PDB entry 3V4O | X-ray diffraction, 2.10 A resolution | chains A and B

Chain A:
Protein: Mucosa-associated lymphoid tissue lymphoma translocation protein 1
From: Homo sapiens
Notes: EC 3.4.22.-
Reference sequence: Q9UDY8 (MALT1_HUMAN); residue numbers follow UniProt; this construct covers 329-569
Amino-acid sequence (245 residues; each row starts with the number of its first residue):
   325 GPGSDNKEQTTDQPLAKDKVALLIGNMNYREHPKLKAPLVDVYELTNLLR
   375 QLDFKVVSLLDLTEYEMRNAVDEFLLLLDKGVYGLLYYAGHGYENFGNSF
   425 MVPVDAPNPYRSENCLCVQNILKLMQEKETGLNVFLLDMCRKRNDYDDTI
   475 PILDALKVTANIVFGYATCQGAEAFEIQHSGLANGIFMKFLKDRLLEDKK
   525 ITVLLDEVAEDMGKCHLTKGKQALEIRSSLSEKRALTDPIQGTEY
Unresolved in the structure: 325-335
Construct notes: expression tag (325-328)
Curated features (UniProtKB/Swiss-Prot):
  - motif: Leu-369 to Leu-376 (Nuclear export signal)
  - active site: His-415, Cys-464
  - site: Asp-329, Asn-330 (Breakpoint for translocation to form BIRC2-MALT1)
  - mutagenesis: Cys-464 (C464A: Slight decrease in NF-kappa-B activation)
Reported in the primary citation:
  - mutagenesis - C464A: abolished catalytic activity
  - catalytic residues: His-415, Cys-464
  - conformationally variable residues (loop rearrangement): Ala-491 to Ala-498
  - contacts within the chain: Glu-418/Arg-465, Arg-465/Glu-549 (salt bridge), Arg-465/Tyr-490, Leu-446/Leu-480
  - binding site for MALT1 Inhibitor (chain B): Leu-359, Asp-365, His-415, Asp-462, Cys-464, Phe-499, Glu-500, Leu-541
  - specificity-determining residues: Asp-365, Asp-462, Glu-500, Gly-509
  - self-association interface (contacts with another copy of this molecule); pairs are residue here / residue on that copy: Arg-551/Arg-551
  - mutagenesis - R551E: abolished catalytic activity on BCL10
  - mutagenesis - R551V: unchanged catalytic activity on BCL10

Chain B:
Protein: MALT1 Inhibitor
Amino-acid sequence (6 residues; numbered 1 to 6; the number before each row is that of its first residue):
     1 XVRPRX
Modified / non-standard residues: PHQ (benzyl chlorocarbonate) at position 1; CF0 (fluoromethane) at position 6

How chain A and chain B interact:
Residue-residue contacts (31; chain A residue first):
  Lys-358(A) / Arg-3(B)  hydrogen bond (backbone-side chain)
  Leu-359(A) / Arg-3(B)
  Leu-359(A) / Pro-4(B)
  Leu-359(A) / Arg-5(B)
  Ala-361(A) / Arg-5(B)
  Pro-362(A) / Arg-5(B)
  Asp-365(A) / Arg-5(B)  salt bridge
  Ala-413(A) / Arg-5(B)
  Gly-414(A) / Arg-5(B)
  His-415(A) / Arg-5(B)
  His-415(A) / CF0_6(B)
  Gly-416(A) / Arg-5(B)  hydrogen bond (backbone-backbone)
  Asp-462(A) / Arg-5(B)  salt bridge
  Met-463(A) / Arg-5(B)
  Cys-464(A) / Arg-5(B)  hydrogen bond (backbone-backbone)
  Cys-464(A) / CF0_6(B)  covalent bond
  Glu-497(A) / Pro-4(B)
  Ala-498(A) / Pro-4(B)
  Ala-498(A) / Arg-5(B)  hydrogen bond (backbone-backbone)
  Phe-499(A) / Val-2(B)  hydrophobic
  Phe-499(A) / Arg-3(B)
  Phe-499(A) / Pro-4(B)  hydrophobic
  Glu-500(A) / Val-2(B)
  Glu-500(A) / Arg-3(B)  hydrogen bond (backbone-backbone)
  Glu-500(A) / Arg-5(B)  salt bridge
  Ile-501(A) / PHQ_1(B)
  Gln-502(A) / PHQ_1(B)
  Gln-502(A) / Val-2(B)  hydrogen bond (side chain-backbone)
  Gln-502(A) / Arg-3(B)  hydrogen bond
  His-503(A) / PHQ_1(B)
  Leu-541(A) / Val-2(B)  hydrophobic
Other interface residues (no listed pair), chain A (23 interface residues in all): Pro-357, Tyr-411, Gly-509

In short:
23 residues of chain A and 6 residues of chain B are in contact, with 1 covalent bond, 7 hydrogen bonds and 3
salt bridges. Polar contacts include Asp-365(A)/Arg-5(B), Asp-462(A)/Arg-5(B) and Glu-500(A)/Arg-5(B). The
paper reports catalytic residues His-415(A) and Cys-464(A); C464A of chain A abolishes catalytic activity; 3
substitutions were tested in all.
Chain A is Mucosa-associated lymphoid tissue lymphoma translocation protein 1 (Homo sapiens) and chain B is
MALT1 Inhibitor; the structure, Human MALT1 (caspase domain) in complex with an irreversible peptidic
inhibitor, was determined by X-ray diffraction together with 3V4L and 3V55 from the same study.
